Entry 5OVP (X-ray diffraction, 1.50 A resolution); this record covers chains A and B.

Chain A:
Name: SH3 and multiple ankyrin repeat domains protein 3
Source organism: Rattus norvegicus
Notes: fragment: PDZ domain
Reference sequence: Q9JLU4 (SHAN3_RAT); residues 580-674 here correspond to UniProt positions 570-664 (UniProt number = residue number - 10)
Sequence (96 residues; each row starts with the number of its first residue):
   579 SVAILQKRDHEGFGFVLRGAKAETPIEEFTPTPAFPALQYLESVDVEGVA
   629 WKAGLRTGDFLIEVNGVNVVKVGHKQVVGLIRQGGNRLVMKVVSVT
Construct notes: expression tag (579)

Chain B:
Name: Adhesion G protein-coupled receptor L1
Reference sequence: O88917 (AGRL1_RAT); numbering as in UniProt (aligned over 1510-1515)
Sequence (7 residues; numbered 1509 to 1515; the number before each row is that of its first residue):
  1509 XQLVTSL
Construct notes: acetylation (1509)
Modified / non-standard residues: ACE (acetyl group) at position 1509
Curated features (UniProtKB/Swiss-Prot):
  - modified residue: Ser1514 (Phosphoserine)

Interface between chain A and chain B:
Residue-residue contacts (24; chain A residue first):
  Gly590(A) - Leu1515(B)
  Phe591(A) - Leu1515(B)  hydrogen bond (backbone-backbone)
  Gly592(A) - Leu1515(B)  hydrogen bond (backbone-backbone)
  Phe593(A) - Ser1514(B)
  Phe593(A) - Leu1515(B)  hydrogen bond (backbone-backbone)
  Val594(A) - Val1512(B)  hydrophobic
  Val594(A) - Thr1513(B)
  Leu595(A) - Leu1511(B)
  Leu595(A) - Val1512(B)
  Leu595(A) - Thr1513(B)  hydrogen bond (backbone-backbone)
  Arg596(A) - Gln1510(B)  hydrogen bond
  Arg596(A) - Leu1511(B)
  Arg596(A) - Val1512(B)
  Gly597(A) - Gln1510(B)
  Gly597(A) - Leu1511(B)  hydrogen bond (backbone-backbone)
  Ala598(A) - ACE_1509(B)
  Lys599(A) - ACE_1509(B)  hydrogen bond (backbone-backbone)
  Lys599(A) - Leu1511(B)
  Glu620(A) - Val1512(B)
  His652(A) - Leu1511(B)  hydrogen bond (side chain-backbone)
  His652(A) - Thr1513(B)  hydrogen bond
  Val656(A) - Thr1513(B)
  Ile659(A) - Leu1515(B)  hydrophobic
  Arg660(A) - Leu1515(B)
Also at the interface, not in a pair above, chain A (17 interface residues in all): Tyr618, Lys653

Summary:
Chain A and chain B form an interface of 17 and 7 residues respectively; the contacts include 9 hydrogen
bonds. Polar contacts include Gly592(A)-Leu1515(B), Arg596(A)-Gln1510(B) and His652(A)-Leu1511(B).
Here chain A is SH3 and multiple ankyrin repeat domains protein 3 (Rattus norvegicus) and chain B is Adhesion
G protein-coupled receptor L1. Entry 5OVP (PDZ domain from rat Shank3 bound to the C terminus of CIRL) was
determined by X-ray diffraction (same publication as 5OVA, 5OVC, 5OVV and 6EXJ).
